PDB entry 7MW2 | electron microscopy, 2.97 A resolution | chains B and G of the 9 polymer chains in the assembly

Chain B:
Name: Spike glycoprotein
Organism: Severe acute respiratory syndrome coronavirus 2
UniProtKB: P0DTC2 (SPIKE_SARS2); residue numbers follow UniProt; this construct covers 1-1208
Chain sequence (1288 residues; row label = number of the first residue in the row):
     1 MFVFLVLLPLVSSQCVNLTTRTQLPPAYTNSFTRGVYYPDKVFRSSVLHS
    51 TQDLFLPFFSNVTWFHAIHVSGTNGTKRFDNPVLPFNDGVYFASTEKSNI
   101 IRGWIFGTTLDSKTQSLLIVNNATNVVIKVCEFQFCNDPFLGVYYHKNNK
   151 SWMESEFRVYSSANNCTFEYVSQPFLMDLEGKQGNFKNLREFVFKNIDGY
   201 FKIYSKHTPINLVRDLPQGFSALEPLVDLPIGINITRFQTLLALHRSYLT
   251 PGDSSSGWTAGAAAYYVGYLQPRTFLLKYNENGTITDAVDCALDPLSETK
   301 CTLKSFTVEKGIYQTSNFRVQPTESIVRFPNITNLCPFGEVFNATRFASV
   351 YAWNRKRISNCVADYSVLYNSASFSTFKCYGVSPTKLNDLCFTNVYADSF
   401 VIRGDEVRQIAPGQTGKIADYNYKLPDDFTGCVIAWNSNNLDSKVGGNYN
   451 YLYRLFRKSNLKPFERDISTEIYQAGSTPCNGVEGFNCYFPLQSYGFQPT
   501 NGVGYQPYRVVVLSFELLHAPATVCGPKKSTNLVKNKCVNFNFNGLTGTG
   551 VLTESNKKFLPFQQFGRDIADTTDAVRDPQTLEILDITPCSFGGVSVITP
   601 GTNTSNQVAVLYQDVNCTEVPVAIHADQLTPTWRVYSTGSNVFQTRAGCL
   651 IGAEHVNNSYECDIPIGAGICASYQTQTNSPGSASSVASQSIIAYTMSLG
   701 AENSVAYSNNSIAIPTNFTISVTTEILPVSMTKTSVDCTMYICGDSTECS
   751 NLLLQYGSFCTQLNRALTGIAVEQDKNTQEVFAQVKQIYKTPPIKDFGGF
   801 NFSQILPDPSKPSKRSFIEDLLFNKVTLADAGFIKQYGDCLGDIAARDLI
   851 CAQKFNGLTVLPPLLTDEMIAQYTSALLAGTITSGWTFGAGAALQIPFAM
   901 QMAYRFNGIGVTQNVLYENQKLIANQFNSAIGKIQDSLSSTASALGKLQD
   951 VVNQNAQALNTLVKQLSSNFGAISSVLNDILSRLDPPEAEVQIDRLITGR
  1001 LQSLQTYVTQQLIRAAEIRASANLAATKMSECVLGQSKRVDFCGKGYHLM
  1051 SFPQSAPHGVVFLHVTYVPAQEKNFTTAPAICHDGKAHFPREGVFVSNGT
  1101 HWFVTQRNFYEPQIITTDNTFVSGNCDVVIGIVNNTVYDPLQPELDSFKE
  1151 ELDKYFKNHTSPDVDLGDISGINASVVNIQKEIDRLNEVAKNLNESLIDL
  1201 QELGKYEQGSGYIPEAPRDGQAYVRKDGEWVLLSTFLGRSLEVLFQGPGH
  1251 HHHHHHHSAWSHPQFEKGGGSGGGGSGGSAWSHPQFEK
Disordered / not traced: 1-26, 68-78, 96-97, 142-156, 177-186, 246-262, 621-640, 676-689, 828-853, 1146-1288
Sequence notes: conflict Gly682 (Arg in P0DTC2), Ser683 (Arg in P0DTC2), Ser685 (Arg in P0DTC2), Pro986 (Lys in P0DTC2), Pro987 (Val in P0DTC2); expression tag (1209-1288)
UniProt features mapped onto this chain:
  - region: Asn280 to Cys301 (Putative superantigen), Arg403 to Asp405 (Integrin-binding motif), Asn448 to Phe456 (Immunodominant HLA epitope recognized by the CD8+), Pro681, Ala684 (Putative superantigen), Ser816 to Tyr837 (Fusion peptide 1), Lys835 to Phe855 (Fusion peptide 2), Asp1163 to Glu1202 (Heptad repeat 2)
  - site: Arg815, Ser816 (Cleavage)
  - glycosylation: Asn17 (N-linked (GlcNAc...) (complex) asparagine), Asn61 (N-linked (GlcNAc...) (hybrid) asparagine), Asn74 (N-linked (GlcNAc...) (complex) asparagine), Asn122 (N-linked (GlcNAc...) (hybrid) asparagine), Asn149 (N-linked (GlcNAc...) (complex) asparagine), Asn165 (N-linked (GlcNAc...) (complex) asparagine), Asn234 (N-linked (GlcNAc...) (high mannose) asparagine), Asn282 (N-linked (GlcNAc...) (complex) asparagine), Thr323 (O-linked (GalNAc) threonine), Ser325 (O-linked (HexNAc...) serine), Asn331 (N-linked (GlcNAc...) (complex) asparagine), Asn343 (N-linked (GlcNAc...) (complex) asparagine), Asn603 (N-linked (GlcNAc...) (hybrid) asparagine), Asn616 (N-linked (GlcNAc...) (complex) asparagine), Asn657 (N-linked (GlcNAc...) (complex) asparagine), Thr676 (O-linked (GlcNAc...) threonine), Thr678 (O-linked (GlcNAc...) threonine), Asn709 (N-linked (GlcNAc...) (high mannose) asparagine), Asn717 (N-linked (GlcNAc...) (hybrid) asparagine), Asn801 (N-linked (GlcNAc...) (hybrid) asparagine) and 6 more in UniProt
  - natural variant: Leu5 (L5F: In strain: Iota/B.1.526), Ser13 (S13I: In strain: Epsilon/B.1.427/B.1.429), Leu18 (L18F: In strain: Beta/B.1.351, Gamma/P.1 and 1 more), Thr19 (T19I: In strain: Omicron/BQ.1.1, Omicron/XBB.1.5 and 1 more; T19R: In strain: Delta/B.1.617.2, Omicron/BA.2 and 4 more), Thr20 (T20N: In strain: Gamma/P.1), Leu24 to Ala27 (sequence variant, change not given here; In strain: Omicron/BA.2, Omicron/BA.2.12.1 and 6 more), Pro26 (P26S: In strain: Gamma/P.1), Gln52 (Q52H: In strain: Omicron/EG.5.1), Ala67 (A67V: In strain: Eta/B.1.525, Omicron/BA.1), His69 to Val70 (deletion: In strain: Alpha/B.1.1.7, Eta/B.1.525 and 5 more), Gly75 (G75V: In strain: Lambda/C.37), Thr76 (T76I: In strain: Lambda/C.37), 82 further natural variant entries in UniProt
  - mutagenesis: His69 to Val70 (Increased incorporation of cleaved spike into virions), Asn121 (N121Q: Partial loss of biliverdin affinity), Arg190 (R190K: Partial loss of biliverdin affinity), Asn234 (N234Q: Increased resistance to neutralizing antibodies), Asn331 (N331Q: Reduced viral infectivity), Asn343 (N343Q: Reduced viral infectivity), Leu452 (L452R: Increased resistance to neutralizing antibodies. Decreases HLA binding to NF9 epitope. Increased binding affinity to human ACE2), Tyr453 (Y453F: Decreased HLA binding to NF9 epitope. Increased binding affinity to human ACE2), Ala475 (A475V: Increased resistance to neutralizing antibodies), Val483 (V483A: Increased resistance to neutralizing antibodies), Glu484 (E484D: Increased replication in human TMEM106B overexpressing cells), Phe490 (F490L: Increased resistance to neutralizing antibodies and human covalescent sera neutralization), 12 further mutagenesis entries in UniProt
Disulfide bonds: Cys131-Cys166, Cys291-Cys301, Cys336-Cys361, Cys379-Cys432, Cys391-Cys525, Cys480-Cys488, Cys538-Cys590, Cys617-Cys649, Cys662-Cys671, Cys738-Cys760, Cys743-Cys749, Cys1032-Cys1043, Cys1082-Cys1126
Glycans and other covalent adducts: N-acetylglucosamine (NAG) linked to Asn61, Asn125, Asn165, Asn234, Asn282, Asn331, Asn343, Asn603, Asn616, Asn657, Asn709, Asn717, Asn801, Asn1074, Asn1098, Asn1134

Chain G:
Name: Fab of antibody clone 6, light chain
Organism: Homo sapiens
Notes: antibody fragment or engineered binder
Chain sequence (238 residues; each row starts with the number of its first residue):
     1 MEKDTLLLWVLLLWVPGSTGDIVLTQSPASLAVSLGQRATISCRASESVD
    51 NYGISFMNWFQQTPGQPPKLLIYGSSNQGSGVPARFSGSGSGTDFSLNIH
   101 PMEEDDTAMYFCQQSKEVPYTFGGGTKLEIKRTVAAPSVFIFPPSDEQLK
   151 SGTASVVCLLNNFYPREAKVQWKVDNALQSGNSQESVTEQDSKDSTYSLS
   201 STLTLSKADYEKHKVYACEVTHQGLSSPVTKSFNRGEA
Disordered / not traced: 1-21, 237-238
Disulfide bonds: Cys43-Cys112, Cys158-Cys218

How chain B and chain G interact:
Pairs across the interface (17; chain B residue first):
  Tyr449(B) with Gln78(G); Gly79(G), hydrogen bond (side chain-backbone)
  Leu455(B) with Ile54(G), hydrophobic
  Phe456(B) with Ile54(G), hydrophobic
  Ala475(B) with Tyr52(G)
  Phe486(B) with Ser115(G); Lys116(G); Glu117(G); Val118(G), hydrophobic; Tyr120(G)
  Asn487(B) with Tyr52(G), hydrogen bond
  Tyr489(B) with Phe56(G)
  Gln493(B) with Tyr73(G), hydrogen bond; Asn77(G)
  Ser494(B) with Asn77(G)
  Gln498(B) with Gln78(G), hydrogen bond; Ala84(G)
Interface residues without a listed pair, chain B (12 interface residues in all): Lys417, Gly476
The authors on this interface:
  - epitope / paratope residues, chain B: Lys417(B), Phe486(B)

Overview:
12 residues of chain B and 13 residues of chain G are in contact; the contacts include 4 hydrogen bonds. Polar
contacts include Tyr449(B)-Gly79(G), Asn487(B)-Tyr52(G) and Gln493(B)-Tyr73(G). Covalently linked
N-acetylglucosamine: at Asn61(B), Asn125(B), Asn165(B), Asn234(B), Asn282(B) and Asn331(B) and 10 more.
UniProt lists 24 mutagenesis sites on chain B. From the paper: epitope/paratope residues Lys417(B) and
Phe486(B).
Here chain B is Spike glycoprotein (Severe acute respiratory syndrome coronavirus 2) and chain G is Fab of
antibody clone 6, light chain (Homo sapiens). Entry 7MW2 (Structure of the SARS-CoV-2 Spike trimer with all
RBDs down in complex with the Fab fragment ...) was determined by electron microscopy together with 7MW3,
7MW4, 7MW5 and 7MW6 from the same study.
